3SSM - chains C and D of the 4 polymer chains in the assembly; structure by X-ray diffraction, 2.25 A resolution.

# Chain C (and D)
Name: Methyltransferase
Source organism: Micromonospora griseorubida
Notes: EC 2.1.1.-; chain D of this document is another copy of the same molecule, construct and numbering; everything in this record applies to it too
UniProtKB: Q83WF2 (Q83WF2_MICGR); numbering as in UniProt (aligned over 1-399)
Amino-acid sequence (419 residues; row label = number of the first residue in the row; numbers below 1 keep their minus sign (Met-19 is residue -19)):
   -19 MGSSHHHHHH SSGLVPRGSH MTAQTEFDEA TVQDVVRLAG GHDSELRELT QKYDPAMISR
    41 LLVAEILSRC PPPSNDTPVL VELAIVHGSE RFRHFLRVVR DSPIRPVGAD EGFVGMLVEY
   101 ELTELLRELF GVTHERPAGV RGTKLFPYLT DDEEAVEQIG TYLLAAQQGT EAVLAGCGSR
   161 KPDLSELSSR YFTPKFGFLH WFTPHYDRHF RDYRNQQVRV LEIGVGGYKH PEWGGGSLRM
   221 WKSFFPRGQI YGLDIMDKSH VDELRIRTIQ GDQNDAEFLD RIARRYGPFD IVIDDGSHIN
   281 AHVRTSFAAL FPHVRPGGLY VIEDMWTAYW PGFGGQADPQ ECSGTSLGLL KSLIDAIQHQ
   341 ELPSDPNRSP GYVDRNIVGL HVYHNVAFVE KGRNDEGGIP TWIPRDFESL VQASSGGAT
Unresolved in the structure: -19 to 5, 130-131, 339-350, 383-399 (chain D: -19 to 4, 398-399)
Differences from the reference sequence: expression tag (-19 to 0)
Curated features (UniProtKB/Swiss-Prot):
  - active site: His278 (Proton acceptor)
  - binding site (S-adenosyl-L-methionine): Thr173, Glu202 to Tyr208, Ser217, Asp234, Asp252, Gln253, Asp275
  - binding site (Mg(2+)): Asp275, Glu303, Asp304
  - mutagenesis: Tyr208 (Y208F: Decreased catalytic activity), His278 (H278A/K/Q: Abolishes catalytic activity), Ile279 (I279V: Slightly increased catalytic activity)
Bound ions: Mg2+: Asp275, Glu303, Asp304
Ligand contacts: S-adenosylhomocysteine (SAH): Thr173, Pro174, Lys175, Glu202, Gly204, Val205, Gly206, Gly207, Tyr208, Ser217, Asp234, Ile235, Met236, Gly251, Asp252, Gln253, Asp275, Gly276, Ser277, His282
From the paper describing this entry:
  - conformationally variable residues (order/disorder transition): Gln340 to Pro350, Trp382 to Thr399
  - catalytic residues: Tyr208 (proposed by the authors, not directly observed)

# Chain C / chain D interface
Residue-residue contacts (78):
  Arg17(C) - Glu25(D)  salt bridge
  His22(C) - Gln197(D)  hydrogen bond (side chain-backbone)
  His22(C) - Arg199(D)
  His22(C) - Pro268(D)
  His22(C) - Asp270(D)  salt bridge
  His22(C) - Arg295(D)  hydrogen bond
  Asp23(C) - Pro268(D)
  Asp23(C) - Arg295(D)
  Glu25(C) - Arg17(D)  salt bridge
  Leu26(C) - Arg295(D)
  Glu99(C) - Arg373(D)  salt bridge
  Glu104(C) - Pro296(D)
  Arg107(C) - Arg295(D)
  Arg107(C) - Pro296(D)  hydrogen bond (side chain-backbone)
  Val112(C) - Gln196(D)
  Thr113(C) - Gln196(D)
  His114(C) - Asp192(D)
  His114(C) - Tyr193(D)  hydrogen bond
  His114(C) - Gln196(D)  hydrogen bond
  His114(C) - Gly297(D)  hydrogen bond (side chain-backbone)
  Arg116(C) - Pro296(D)
  Arg116(C) - Gly297(D)
  Gly119(C) - Val358(D)
  Gly119(C) - Gly372(D)
  Gly119(C) - Arg373(D)  hydrogen bond (backbone-backbone)
  Arg121(C) - Arg373(D)
  Gly122(C) - Arg373(D)
  Gly122(C) - Asp375(D)
  Thr123(C) - Asp375(D)  hydrogen bond (backbone-backbone)
  Thr123(C) - Glu376(D)  hydrogen bond (side chain-backbone)
  Thr123(C) - Gly377(D)
  Lys124(C) - Asp375(D)
  Leu125(C) - Pro380(D)  hydrophobic
  Phe126(C) - Trp382(D)  hydrophobic
  Ile139(C) - Trp382(D)  hydrophobic
  Asp192(C) - His114(D)
  Tyr193(C) - His114(D)  hydrogen bond
  Asn195(C) - Val112(D)
  Asn195(C) - Asn195(D)
  Gln196(C) - Val112(D)
  Gln196(C) - Thr113(D)
  Gln196(C) - His114(D)  hydrogen bond
  Gln197(C) - His22(D)
  Arg199(C) - His22(D)
  Pro268(C) - His22(D)
  Pro268(C) - Asp23(D)
  Asp270(C) - His22(D)  salt bridge
  Arg295(C) - His22(D)  hydrogen bond
  Arg295(C) - Asp23(D)
  Arg295(C) - Leu26(D)
  Arg295(C) - Arg107(D)
  Pro296(C) - Glu104(D)
  Pro296(C) - Arg107(D)  hydrogen bond (backbone-side chain)
  Pro296(C) - Arg116(D)
  Gly297(C) - His114(D)  hydrogen bond (backbone-side chain)
  Gly297(C) - Arg116(D)
  Val358(C) - Gly119(D)
  Gly372(C) - Gly119(D)
  Arg373(C) - Glu99(D)  salt bridge
  Arg373(C) - Tyr100(D)
  Arg373(C) - Glu101(D)
  Arg373(C) - Gly119(D)
  Arg373(C) - Arg121(D)
  Arg373(C) - Gly122(D)
  Asp375(C) - Gly122(D)
  Asp375(C) - Thr123(D)  hydrogen bond (backbone-backbone)
  Glu376(C) - Arg121(D)  salt bridge
  Glu376(C) - Thr123(D)
  Gly377(C) - Thr123(D)  hydrogen bond (backbone-side chain)
  Gly378(C) - Thr123(D)  hydrogen bond (backbone-backbone)
  Gly378(C) - Lys124(D)
  Gly378(C) - Leu125(D)  hydrogen bond (backbone-backbone)
  Pro380(C) - Leu125(D)
  Pro380(C) - Phe126(D)
  Trp382(C) - Leu129(D)
  Trp382(C) - Thr130(D)
  Trp382(C) - Asp131(D)
  Trp382(C) - Ala135(D)  hydrophobic
Interface residues without a listed pair, chain C (47 interface residues in all): Tyr100, Glu101, Glu115, Ala118, Leu143, Val198, Ile379
Interface residues without a listed pair, chain D (48 interface residues in all): Ala118, Val120, Leu154, Val198

# Overview
47 residues of chain C and 48 residues of chain D are in contact, with 18 hydrogen bonds and 7 salt bridges.
Polar contacts include Arg17(C)-Glu25(D), His22(C)-Asp270(D) and Glu99(C)-Arg373(D). Bound to chain C:
S-adenosylhomocysteine. From the paper: the catalytic residue Tyr208(C); conformational variability at
Gln340(C) and Trp382(C).
Chain C and chain D are both Methyltransferase (Micromonospora griseorubida); the structure, MycE
Methyltransferase from the Mycinamycin Biosynthetic Pathway in Complex with Mg and SAH, Crystal form 1, was
determined by X-ray diffraction together with 3SSN and 3SSO from the same study.
